Entry 3J27 (electron microscopy, 3.60 A resolution); this record covers chains C and E of the 6 polymer chains in the assembly.

== Chain C (and E) ==
Name: Envelope protein E
From: Dengue virus 2
Notes: chain E of this document is another copy of the same molecule, construct and numbering; everything in this record applies to it too
UniProtKB: P14340 (POLG_DEN2N); residues 1-495 here correspond to UniProt positions 281-775 (UniProt number = residue number + 280)
Sequence (495 residues; row label = number of the first residue in the row):
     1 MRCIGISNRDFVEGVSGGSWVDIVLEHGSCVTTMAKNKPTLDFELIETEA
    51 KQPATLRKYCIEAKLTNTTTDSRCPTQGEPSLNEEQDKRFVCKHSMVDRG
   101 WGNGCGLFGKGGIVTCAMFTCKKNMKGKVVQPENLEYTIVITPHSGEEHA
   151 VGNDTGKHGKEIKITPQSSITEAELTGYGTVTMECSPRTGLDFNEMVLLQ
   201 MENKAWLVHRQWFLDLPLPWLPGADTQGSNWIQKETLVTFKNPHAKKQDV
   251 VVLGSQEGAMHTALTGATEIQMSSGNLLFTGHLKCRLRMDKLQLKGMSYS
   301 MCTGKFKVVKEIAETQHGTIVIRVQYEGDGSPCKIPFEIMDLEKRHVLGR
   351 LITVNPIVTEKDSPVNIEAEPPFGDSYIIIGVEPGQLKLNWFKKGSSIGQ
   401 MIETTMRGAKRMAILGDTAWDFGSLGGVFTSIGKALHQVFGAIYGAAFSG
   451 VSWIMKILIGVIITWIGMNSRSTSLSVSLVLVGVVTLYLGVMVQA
Glycans and other covalent adducts: N-acetylglucosamine (NAG) linked to Asn-67, Asn-153
UniProt features mapped onto this chain:
  - region: Asp-98 to Gly-111 (Fusion peptide)
  - site: Ala-495 (Cleavage)
  - glycosylation (N-linked (GlcNAc...) asparagine): Asn-67, Asn-153
What the authors report for this chain:
  - post-translational modification sites: Asn-67, Asn-153
  - binding site for N-acetylglucosamine: Asn-67, Asn-153
  - self-association interface (contacts with another copy of this molecule); pairs are residue here / residue on that copy: His-27/His-244

== Chain C / chain E interface ==
Residue-residue contacts - 43 pairs, chain C then chain E:
  Ile-4(C) / Phe-108(E)  hydrophobic
  Gly-5(C) / Phe-108(E)
  Ile-6(C) / Asp-98(E)
  Ser-7(C) / Asp-98(E)
  Gly-28(C) / His-244(E)
  Asp-98(C) / Gly-5(E)
  Asp-98(C) / Ile-6(E)  hydrogen bond (side chain-backbone)
  Asp-98(C) / Ser-7(E)  hydrogen bond (side chain-backbone)
  Asp-98(C) / Gln-316(E)  hydrogen bond
  Trp-101(C) / Val-151(E)
  Trp-101(C) / Lys-310(E)
  Leu-107(C) / Ala-313(E)
  Leu-107(C) / Thr-315(E)  hydrogen bond (backbone-side chain)
  Phe-108(C) / Ile-4(E)  hydrophobic
  Phe-108(C) / Gly-5(E)
  Phe-108(C) / Thr-315(E)
  Gly-109(C) / Gln-316(E)  hydrogen bond (backbone-side chain)
  Val-151(C) / Trp-101(E)  hydrophobic
  Val-151(C) / Gly-102(E)
  Gly-152(C) / Gly-102(E)
  Lys-241(C) / Glu-269(E)
  Gly-254(C) / Gly-258(E)
  Gly-254(C) / His-261(E)
  Ser-255(C) / Glu-257(E)
  Ser-255(C) / Gly-258(E)
  Gln-256(C) / Gly-258(E)
  Gln-256(C) / Ala-259(E)
  Glu-257(C) / Ser-255(E)
  Gly-258(C) / Leu-253(E)
  Gly-258(C) / Gly-254(E)
  Gly-258(C) / Ser-255(E)  hydrogen bond (backbone-backbone)
  Ala-259(C) / Ser-255(E)
  Ala-259(C) / Ala-259(E)  hydrophobic
  His-261(C) / Leu-253(E)  hydrogen bond (side chain-backbone)
  Thr-262(C) / Gln-256(E)
  Glu-269(C) / Lys-241(E)  salt bridge
  Glu-269(C) / Pro-243(E)
  Lys-310(C) / Trp-101(E)
  Ala-313(C) / Phe-108(E)  hydrophobic
  Thr-315(C) / Phe-108(E)
  Thr-315(C) / Gly-109(E)
  Val-321(C) / Phe-108(E)  hydrophobic
  Arg-323(C) / Trp-101(E)
Other interface residues (no listed pair), chain C (34 interface residues in all): His-27, Gly-102, Gly-106, Lys-204, His-244, Lys-246, Leu-253
Other interface residues (no listed pair), chain E (38 interface residues in all): Gly-28, Glu-62, Lys-110, Asn-153, Asp-154, Ala-245, Val-251, Val-252, Phe-279, Glu-311, Glu-314, Val-321

== Summary ==
34 residues of chain C face 38 of chain E across their interface, with 7 hydrogen bonds and 1 salt bridge.
Among the polar pairs are Glu-269(C)/Lys-241(E), Asp-98(C)/Ile-6(E) and Asp-98(C)/Ser-7(E). The paper reports
a binding site for N-acetylglucosamine at Asn-67(C) and Asn-153(C); modification sites Asn-67(C) and
Asn-153(C).
Both chains are Envelope protein E (Dengue virus 2). Entry 3J27 (CryoEM structure of Dengue virus) was
determined by electron microscopy, deposited together with 3J2P.
